PDB entry 9G9B | electron microscopy, 3.07 A resolution | chains R and I of the 11 polymer chains in the assembly

[Chain R]
Molecule: 45-nt RNA strand
Organism: Enterococcus italicus DSM 15952
Sequence (45 nucleotides; numbered -7 to 37; the number before each row is that of its first residue; numbers below 1 keep their minus sign (A-7 is residue -7)):
    -7 ACGAGAACAUGCGCGACAUUCCGAAGAACGCUGAAGCGCUGGGGG
Not modelled in the structure: 28-37

[Chain I]
Molecule: CRISPR system Cms endoribonuclease Csm3
Organism: Enterococcus italicus DSM 15952
Notes: EC 3.1.-.-
UniProtKB: E6LHV5 (CSM3_ENTI1); residues 1-214 here = UniProt positions 1-214
Amino-acid sequence (214 residues; each row starts with the number of its first residue):
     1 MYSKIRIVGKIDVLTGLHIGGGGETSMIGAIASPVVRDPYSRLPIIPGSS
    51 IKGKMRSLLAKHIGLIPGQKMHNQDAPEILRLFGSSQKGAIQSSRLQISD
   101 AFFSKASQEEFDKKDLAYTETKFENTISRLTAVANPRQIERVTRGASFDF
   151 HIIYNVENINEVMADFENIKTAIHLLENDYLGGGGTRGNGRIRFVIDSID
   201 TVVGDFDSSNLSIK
Not modelled in the structure: 124-137
Differences from the reference sequence: engineered mutation Ala32 (Asp in E6LHV5)

[How chain R and chain I interact]
Pairs across the interface (38; chain R residue first):
  G15(R) - Ser85(I)  hydrogen bond to the sugar
  G15(R) - Ser86(I)  hydrogen bond to the base
  G15(R) - Lys88(I)  base contact
  G15(R) - Ile91(I)  sugar contact
  G15(R) - Gln92(I)  sugar contact
  A16(R) - Lys52(I)  salt bridge to the phosphate
  A16(R) - Arg56(I)  phosphate contact
  A16(R) - Asn73(I)  sugar contact
  A16(R) - Phe83(I)  phosphate contact
  A16(R) - Gly84(I)  sugar contact
  A16(R) - Ser85(I)  sugar contact
  A16(R) - Ser86(I)  sugar contact
  A16(R) - Ser94(I)  hydrogen bond to the phosphate
  A17(R) - Lys52(I)  salt bridge to the phosphate
  A17(R) - Arg56(I)  salt bridge to the phosphate
  A17(R) - His72(I)  sugar contact
  A17(R) - Phe83(I)  phosphate contact
  G18(R) - Ser49(I)  phosphate contact
  G18(R) - Ser50(I)  hydrogen bond to the phosphate
  G18(R) - Gly53(I)  hydrogen bond to the base
  G18(R) - Lys54(I)  base contact
  G18(R) - Ser57(I)  hydrogen bond to the base
  G18(R) - His72(I)  salt bridge to the phosphate
  A19(R) - Gly20(I)  hydrogen bond to the sugar
  A19(R) - Pro47(I)  phosphate contact
  A19(R) - Ser49(I)  hydrogen bond to the phosphate
  A19(R) - Ser50(I)  hydrogen bond to the phosphate
  A20(R) - His18(I)  phosphate contact
  A20(R) - Ile19(I)  phosphate contact
  A20(R) - Gly20(I)  phosphate contact
  A20(R) - Gly182(I)  phosphate contact
  A20(R) - Gly183(I)  hydrogen bond to the phosphate
  C21(R) - Tyr180(I)  phosphate contact
  C21(R) - Gly183(I)  phosphate contact
  G22(R) - Thr186(I)  hydrogen bond to the phosphate
  G22(R) - Arg187(I)  salt bridge to the phosphate
  C23(R) - Arg187(I)  sugar contact
  G25(R) - Phe123(I)  phosphate contact
Other interface residues (no listed pair), chain I (30 interface residues in all): Gly21, Met71, Gly184

[In short]
The interface between chain R and chain I involves 10 residues on one side and 30 on the other; the contacts
include 11 hydrogen bonds and 5 salt bridges. Polar contacts include G15(R)-Ser86(I), G18(R)-Gly53(I) and
G18(R)-Ser57(I).
Chain R is a 45-nt RNA strand and chain I is CRISPR system Cms endoribonuclease Csm3, both from Enterococcus
italicus DSM 15952; the structure, CryoEM structure of Enterococcus italicus Csm-crRNA (4.3) complex, was
determined by electron microscopy together with 9G9A, 9G9C, 9G9D, 9G9E, 9G9F, 9G9G and 4 further entries from
the same study.
